8EMH - chains J and K of the 14 polymer chains in the assembly; structure by electron microscopy, 3.63 A resolution.

# Chain J (and K)
Protein: Protease Lon-related BREX system protein BrxL
Organism: Acinetobacter sp. NEB 394
Notes: chain K of this document is another copy of the same molecule, construct and numbering; everything in this record applies to it too
UniProtKB: A0A7H8SL14 (A0A7H8SL14_9GAMM); residue numbers follow UniProt; this construct covers 1-679
Sequence (679 residues; row label = number of the first residue in the row):
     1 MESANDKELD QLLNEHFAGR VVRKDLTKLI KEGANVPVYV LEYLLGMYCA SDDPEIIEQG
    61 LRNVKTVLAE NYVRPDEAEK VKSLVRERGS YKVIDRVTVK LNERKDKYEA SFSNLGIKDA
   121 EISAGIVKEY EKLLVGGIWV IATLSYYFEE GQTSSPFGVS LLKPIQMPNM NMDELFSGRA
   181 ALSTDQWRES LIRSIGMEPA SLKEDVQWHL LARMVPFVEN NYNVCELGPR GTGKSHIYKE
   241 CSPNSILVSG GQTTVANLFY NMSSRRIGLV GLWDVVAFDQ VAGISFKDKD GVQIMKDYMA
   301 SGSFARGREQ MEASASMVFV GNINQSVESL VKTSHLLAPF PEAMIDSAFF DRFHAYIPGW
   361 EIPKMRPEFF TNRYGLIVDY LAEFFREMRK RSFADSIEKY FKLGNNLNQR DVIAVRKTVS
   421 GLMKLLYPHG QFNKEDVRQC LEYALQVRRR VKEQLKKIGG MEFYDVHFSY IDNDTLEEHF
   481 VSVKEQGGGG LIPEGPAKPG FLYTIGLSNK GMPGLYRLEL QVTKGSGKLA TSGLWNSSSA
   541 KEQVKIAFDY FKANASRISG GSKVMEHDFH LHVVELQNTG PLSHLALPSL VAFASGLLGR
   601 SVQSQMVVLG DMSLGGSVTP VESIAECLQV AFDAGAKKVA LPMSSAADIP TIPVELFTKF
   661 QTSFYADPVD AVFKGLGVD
Not modelled in the structure: 1-3, 487-490, 678-679 (chain K: 1-3, 486-495, 678-679)
Construct notes: conflict Gln-280 (Glu in A0A7H8SL14)
From the paper describing this entry:
  - binding site for the 64-nt DNA strand: Ser-264, Lys-287
  - mutagenesis - R104A, L134W, S264A/R265A, K287A: decreased binding to dsDNA
  - mutagenesis - Q661W (3.3-fold): increased catalytic activity
  - mutagenesis - T658W: unchanged catalytic activity
  - mutagenesis - L134W: abolished catalytic activity on dsDNA
  - mutagenesis - Q661W: unchanged binding to DNA
  - mutagenesis - Q661W: decreased binding to dsDNA (in the presence of ATP)

# Interface between chain J and chain K
Residue-residue contacts (47):
  Leu-29(J) with Glu-398(K)
  Glu-32(J) with Ser-392(K), hydrogen bond; Ala-394(K); Asp-395(K); Lys-417(K), hydrogen bond (backbone-side chain)
  Lys-65(J) with Asp-395(K), salt bridge
  Ala-69(J) with Arg-391(K)
  Arg-74(J) with Lys-390(K)
  Asp-76(J) with Val-135(K)
  Glu-77(J) with Lys-390(K), salt bridge
  Glu-79(J) with Lys-100(K); Leu-101(K), hydrogen bond (side chain-backbone)
  Lys-80(J) with Glu-131(K); Leu-134(K)
  Ser-83(J) with Tyr-108(K), hydrogen bond; Leu-134(K)
  Arg-86(J) with Leu-101(K); Asp-106(K), salt bridge; Tyr-108(K)
  Glu-87(J) with Tyr-108(K), hydrogen bond
  Tyr-146(J) with Asp-106(K), hydrogen bond
  Phe-148(J) with Glu-103(K); Arg-104(K); Asp-106(K)
  Pro-156(J) with Glu-103(K)
  Lys-239(J) with Asp-297(K), salt bridge; Ser-301(K)
  Glu-240(J) with Ser-301(K)
  Ser-245(J) with Gln-310(K)
  Ile-246(J) with Ala-305(K), hydrophobic; Gln-310(K)
  Leu-247(J) with Ala-305(K); Gln-310(K)
  Ser-249(J) with Asp-297(K), hydrogen bond
  Gly-250(J) with Gln-293(K)
  Gln-252(J) with Asp-290(K)
  Asn-257(J) with Met-262(K); Arg-308(K)
  Arg-266(J) with Arg-308(K)
  Ile-267(J) with Arg-308(K)
  Gly-268(J) with Arg-308(K)
  Leu-269(J) with Gly-307(K); Arg-308(K)
  Gln-280(J) with Gln-293(K)
  Arg-366(J) with Gln-409(K)
  Pro-367(J) with Gln-409(K)
  Phe-370(J) with Gln-409(K)
Interface residues without a listed pair, chain J (39 interface residues in all): Lys-82, Leu-84, Phe-157, Arg-230, Ala-256, Trp-273, Asp-279
Interface residues without a listed pair, chain K (34 interface residues in all): Val-99, Lys-105, Arg-265, Ile-294, Ala-300, Glu-309, Ala-348, Arg-386

# Summary
39 residues of chain J face 34 of chain K across their interface, with 7 hydrogen bonds and 4 salt bridges.
Polar contacts include Lys-65(J)/Asp-395(K), Glu-77(J)/Lys-390(K) and Arg-86(J)/Asp-106(K). The paper reports
a binding site for the 64-nt DNA strand at Ser-264(J) and Lys-287(J); R104A, L134W and S264A/R265A of chain J,
among others, reduce binding to dsDNA; 6 substitutions were tested in all.
Chain J and chain K are both Protease Lon-related BREX system protein BrxL (Acinetobacter sp. NEB 394); the
structure, CryoEM characterization of a unique AAA+ BrxL phage restriction factor, was determined by electron
microscopy, deposited together with 8EIL and 8EMC.
